Entry 1Q81 (X-ray diffraction, 2.95 A resolution); this record covers chains A and M of the 31 polymer chains in the assembly.

# Chain A
Molecule: 23S ribosomal RNA
Source organism: Haloarcula marismortui
Sequence (2922 nucleotides; numbered 2 to 2923; the number before each row is that of its first residue):
     2 UUGGCUACUA UGCCAGCUGG UGGAUUGCUC GGCUCAGGCG CUGAUGAAGG ACGUGCCAAG
    62 CUGCGAUAAG CCAUGGGGAG CCGCACGGAG GCGAAGAACC AUGGAUUUCC GAAUGAGAAU
   122 CUCUCUAACA AUUGCUUCGC GCAAUGAGGA ACCCCGAGAA CUGAAACAUC UCAGUAUCGG
   182 GAGGAACAGA AAACGCAAUG UGAUGUCGUU AGUAACCGCG AGUGAACGCG AUACAGCCCA
   242 AACCGAAGCC CUCACGGGCA AUGUGGUGUC AGGGCUACCU CUCAUCAGCC GACCGUCUCG
   302 ACGAAGUCUC UUGGAACAGA GCGUGAUACA GGGUGACAAC CCCGUACUCG AGACCAGUAC
   362 GACGUGCGGU AGUGCCAGAG UAGCGGGGGU UGGAUAUCCC UCGCGAAUAA CGCAGGCAUC
   422 GACUGCGAAG GCUAAACACA ACCUGAGACC GAUAGUGAAC AAGUAGUGUG AACGAACGCU
   482 GCAAAGUACC CUCAGAAGGG AGGCGAAAUA GAGCAUGAAA UCAGUUGGCG AUCGAGCGAC
   542 AGGGCAUACA AGGUCCCUCG ACGAAUGACC GACGCGCGAG CGUCCAGUAA GACUCACGGG
   602 AAGCCGAUGU UCUGUCGUAC GUUUUGAAAA ACGAGCCAGG GAGUGUGUCU GCAUGGCAAG
   662 UCUAACCGGA GUAUCCGGGG AGGCACAGGG AAACCGACAU GGCCGCAGGG CUUUGCCCGA
   722 GGGCCGCCGU CUUCAAGGGC GGGGAGCCAU GUGGACACGA CCCGAAUCCG GACGAUCUAC
   782 GCAUGGACAA GAUGAAGCGU GCCGAAAGGC ACGUGGAAGU CUGUUAGAGU UGGUGUCCUA
   842 CAAUACCCUC UCGUGAUCUA UGUGUAGGGG UGAAAGGCCC AUCGAGUCCG GCAACAGCUG
   902 GUUCCAAUCG AAACAUGUCG AAGCAUGACC UCCGCCGAGG UAGUCUGUGA GGUAGAGCGA
   962 CCGAUUGGUG UGUCCGCCUC CGAGAGGAGU CGGCACACCU GUCAAACUCC AAACUUACAG
  1022 ACGCCGUUUG ACGCGGGGAU UCCGGUGCGC GGGGUAAGCC UGUGUACCAG GAGGGGAACA
  1082 ACCCAGAGAU AGGUUAAGGU CCCCAAGUGU GGAUUAAGUG UAAUCCUCUG AAGGUGGUCU
  1142 CGAGCCCUAG ACAGCCGGGA GGUGAGCUUA GAAGCAGCUA CCCUCUAAGA AAAGCGUAAC
  1202 AGCUUACCGG CCGAGGUUUG AGGCGCCCAA AAUGAUCGGG ACUCAAAUCC ACCACCGAGA
  1262 CCUGUCCGUA CCACUCAUAC UGGUAAUCGA GUAGAUUGGC GCUCUAAUUG GAUGGAAGUA
  1322 GGGGUGAAAA CUCCUAUGGA CCGAUUAGUG ACGAAAAUCC UGGCCAUAGU AGCAGCGAUA
  1382 GUCGGGUGAG AACCCCGACG GCCUAAUGGA UAAGGGUUCC UCAGCACUGC UGAUCAGCUG
  1442 AGGGUUAGCC GGUCCUAAGU CAUACCGCAA CUCGACUAUG ACGAAAUGGG AAACGGGUUA
  1502 AUAUUCCCGU GCCACUAUGC AGUGAAAGUU GACGCCCUGG GGUCGAUCAC GCUGGGCAUU
  1562 CGCCCAGUCG AACCGUCCAA CUCCGUGGAA GCCGUAAUGG CAGGAAGCGG ACGAACGGCG
  1622 GCAUAGGGAA ACGUGAUUCA ACCUGGGGCC CAUGAAAAGA CGAGCAUAGU GUCCGUACCG
  1682 AGAACCGACA CAGGUGUCCA UGGCGGCGAA AGCCAAGGCC UGUCGGGAGC AACCAACGUU
  1742 AGGGAAUUCG GCAAGUUAGU CCCGUACCUU CGGAAGAAGG GAUGCCUGCU CCGGAACGGA
  1802 GCAGGUCGCA GUGACUCGGA AGCUCGGACU GUCUAGUAAC AACAUAGGUG ACCGCAAAUC
  1862 CGCAAGGACU CGUACGGUCA CUGAAUCCUG CCCAGUGCAG GUAUCUGAAC ACCUCGUACA
  1922 AGAGGACGAA GGACCUGUCA ACGGCGGGGG UAACUAUGAC CCUCUUAAGG UAGCGUAGUA
  1982 CCUUGCCGCA UCAGUAGCGG CUUGCAUGAA UGGAUUAACC AGAGCUUCAC UGUCCCAACG
  2042 UUGGGCCCGG UGAACUGUAC AUUCCAGUGC GGAGUCUGGA GACACCCAGG GGGAAGCGAA
  2102 GACCCUAUGG AGCUUUACUG CAGGCUGUCG CUGAGACGUG GUCGCCGAUG UGCAGCAUAG
  2162 GUAGGAGACA CUACACAGGU ACCCGCGCUA GCGGGCCACC GAGUCAACAG UGAAAUACUA
  2222 CCCGUCGGUG ACUGCGACUC UCACUCCGGG AGGAGGACAC CGAUAGCCGG GCAGUUUGAC
  2282 UGGGGCGGUA CGCGCUCGAA AAGAUAUCGA GCGCGCCCUA UGGCUAUCUC AGCCGGGACA
  2342 GAGACCCGGC GAAGAGUGCA AGAGCAAAAG AUAGCUUGAC AGUGUUCUUC CCAACGAGGA
  2402 ACGCUGACGC GAAAGCGUGG UCUAGCGAAC CAAUUAGCCU GCUUGAUGCG GGCAAUUGAU
  2462 GACAGAAAAG CUACCCUAGG GAUAACAGAG UCGUCACUCG CAAGAGCACA UAUCGACCGA
  2522 GUGGCUUGCU ACCUCGAUGU CGGUUCCCUC CAUCCUGCCC GUGCAGAAGC GGGCAAGGGU
  2582 GAGGUUGUUC GCCUAUUAAA GGAGGUCGUG AGCUGGGUUU AGACCGUCGU GAGACAGGUC
  2642 GGCUGCUAUC UACUGGGUGU GUAAUGGUGU CUGACAAGAA CGACCGUAUA GUACGAGAGG
  2702 AACUACGGUU GGUGGCCACU GGUGUACCGG UUGUUCGAGA GAGCACGUGC CGGGUAGCCA
  2762 CGCCACACGG GGUAAGAGCU GAACGCAUCU AAGCUCGAAA CCCACUUGGA AAAGAGACAC
  2822 CGCCGAGGUC CCGCGUACAA GACGCGGUCG AUAGACUCGG GGUGUGCGCG UCGAGGUAAC
  2882 GAGACGUUAA GCCCACGAGC ACUAACAGAC CAAAGCCAUC AU
Disordered / not traced: 2-9, 126-127, 715, 971-998, 1560, 1952-1963, 2137-2236, 2339-2343, 2665-2666, 2915-2923
Bound ions: Mg2+ site 1 near G28 (its only coordinating residue here); Na+ site 1: C40, G41; Na+ site 2: G56, A59, G61; Na+ site 3 near G66 (its only coordinating residue here); Mg2+ site 2 near U115 (its only coordinating residue here); Na+ site 4: C141, G142; Na+ site 5 near U146 (its only coordinating residue here); Mg2+ site 3: C162, U2276; K+ site 1: C162, U163, U172; Mg2+ site 4: A165, A167, C168; Na+ site 6: A165, A166; Mg2+ site 5: A166, G219; 63 more Na+ sites not listed; 94 more Mg2+ sites not listed; 1 more K+ sites not listed
Ligand contacts: puromycin-5'-monophosphate (PPU): G2102, A2103, A2486, C2487, U2541, C2542, G2588, C2608, G2618, U2619, U2620
Reported in the primary citation:
  - binding site for minihelix-puromycin: G2588
  - binding site for puromycin-5'-monophosphate: A2486
  - catalytic residues: A2486 (proposed by the authors, not directly observed)

# Chain M
Molecule: 50S ribosomal protein L15P
Source organism: Haloarcula marismortui
UniProt: P12737 (RL15_HALMA); residues 1-164 here = UniProt positions 1-164
Amino-acid sequence (164 residues; numbered 1 to 164; the number before each row is that of its first residue):
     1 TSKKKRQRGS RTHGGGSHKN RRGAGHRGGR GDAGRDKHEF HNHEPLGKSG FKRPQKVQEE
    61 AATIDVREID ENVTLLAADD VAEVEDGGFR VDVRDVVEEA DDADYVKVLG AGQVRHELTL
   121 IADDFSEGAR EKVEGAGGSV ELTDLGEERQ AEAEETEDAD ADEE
Disordered / not traced: 84-88, 151-164
Bound ions: Na+ site 1: Gly14 (shared with A1040(A), A1296(A) of chain A); Na+ site 2: Ala33, Glu39

# How chain A and chain M interact
Pairs across the interface (168):
  G164(A) - Arg30(M)  phosphate contact
  A165(A) - Gly29(M)  phosphate contact
  A165(A) - Arg30(M)  hydrogen bond to the phosphate
  A165(A) - Ala33(M)  phosphate contact
  A166(A) - Gly25(M)  base contact
  A166(A) - Gly28(M)  base contact
  A166(A) - Gly29(M)  base contact
  A166(A) - Ala33(M)  phosphate contact
  A166(A) - Gly34(M)  hydrogen bond to the phosphate
  A166(A) - His38(M)  base contact
  G196(A) - Lys56(M)  hydrogen bond to the sugar
  C197(A) - Lys56(M)  phosphate contact
  U214(A) - Gln55(M)  sugar contact
  A215(A) - Lys52(M)  salt bridge to the phosphate
  A215(A) - Gln55(M)  hydrogen bond to the sugar
  A216(A) - Lys52(M)  salt bridge to the phosphate
  C220(A) - Lys48(M)  sugar contact
  G221(A) - Arg35(M)  phosphate contact
  G221(A) - Leu46(M)  phosphate contact
  G221(A) - Gly47(M)  hydrogen bond to the phosphate
  A222(A) - Asp32(M)  phosphate contact
  A222(A) - Arg35(M)  salt bridge to the phosphate
  G223(A) - Gly31(M)  phosphate contact
  G223(A) - Asp32(M)  hydrogen bond to the phosphate
  G416(A) - Lys56(M)  phosphate contact
  G417(A) - Lys56(M)  salt bridge to the phosphate
  U623(A) - Arg11(M)  hydrogen bond to the phosphate
  U624(A) - Arg11(M)  salt bridge to the phosphate
  U624(A) - His18(M)  salt bridge to the phosphate
  U624(A) - Lys19(M)  hydrogen bond to the phosphate
  U625(A) - Lys19(M)  salt bridge to the phosphate
  G644(A) - Lys4(M)  sugar contact
  G644(A) - Arg8(M)  salt bridge to the phosphate
  G644(A) - Thr12(M)  base contact
  G644(A) - His13(M)  stacking on the base
  G644(A) - Arg21(M)  hydrogen bond to the base
  U645(A) - Lys4(M)  salt bridge to the phosphate
  A688(A) - Asp65(M)  hydrogen bond to the base
  A688(A) - Ala111(M)  base contact
  A692(A) - Gly50(M)  sugar contact
  A692(A) - Phe51(M)  hydrogen bond to the sugar
  A693(A) - Phe51(M)  sugar contact
  A693(A) - Arg53(M)  phosphate contact
  A694(A) - Arg53(M)  salt bridge to the phosphate
  G697(A) - Thr63(M)  base contact
  G697(A) - Lys107(M)  salt bridge to the phosphate
  G697(A) - Leu109(M)  base contact
  G697(A) - Ser126(M)  phosphate contact
  G697(A) - Glu127(M)  hydrogen bond to the phosphate
  A698(A) - Leu109(M)  phosphate contact
  A698(A) - Gly110(M)  hydrogen bond to the phosphate
  A698(A) - Ala111(M)  sugar contact
  A698(A) - Ser126(M)  hydrogen bond to the phosphate
  A698(A) - Gly128(M)  phosphate contact
  C699(A) - Gly110(M)  phosphate contact
  C699(A) - Ala111(M)  phosphate contact
  C699(A) - Gly112(M)  hydrogen bond to the phosphate
  C699(A) - Lys132(M)  salt bridge to the phosphate
  A700(A) - Asp70(M)  hydrogen bond to the base
  A700(A) - Glu71(M)  base contact
  A700(A) - Gly112(M)  phosphate contact
  A700(A) - Gln113(M)  hydrogen bond to the base
  A700(A) - Val114(M)  base contact
  A700(A) - Arg115(M)  hydrogen bond to the base
  U701(A) - Gln113(M)  hydrogen bond to the phosphate
  G745(A) - Arg67(M)  base contact
  G745(A) - Glu71(M)  hydrogen bond to the base
  G754(A) - Lys3(M)  hydrogen bond to the phosphate
  G754(A) - Lys4(M)  salt bridge to the phosphate
  G755(A) - Lys3(M)  salt bridge to the phosphate
  C757(A) - Arg27(M)  phosphate contact
  C757(A) - Gly31(M)  phosphate contact
  A758(A) - Arg27(M)  salt bridge to the phosphate
  A758(A) - Arg30(M)  phosphate contact
  A758(A) - Gly31(M)  hydrogen bond to the phosphate
  C759(A) - Arg30(M)  salt bridge to the phosphate
  A761(A) - Arg30(M)  salt bridge to the phosphate
  C762(A) - Arg21(M)  hydrogen bond to the base
  C896(A) - Arg30(M)  hydrogen bond to the phosphate
  A897(A) - Gly23(M)  phosphate contact
  A897(A) - Ala24(M)  hydrogen bond to the phosphate
  A897(A) - Arg30(M)  salt bridge to the phosphate
  G898(A) - Arg22(M)  phosphate contact
  G898(A) - Gly23(M)  hydrogen bond to the phosphate
  G898(A) - Ala24(M)  hydrogen bond to the phosphate
  G898(A) - Gly25(M)  hydrogen bond to the phosphate
  G898(A) - His26(M)  phosphate contact
  C899(A) - Arg22(M)  salt bridge to the phosphate
  U900(A) - Lys19(M)  salt bridge to the phosphate
  U900(A) - Arg22(M)  salt bridge to the phosphate
  G901(A) - His18(M)  salt bridge to the phosphate
  G901(A) - Lys19(M)  phosphate contact
  G902(A) - Arg11(M)  salt bridge to the phosphate
  G902(A) - His18(M)  salt bridge to the phosphate
  U903(A) - Arg11(M)  salt bridge to the phosphate
  U903(A) - Thr12(M)  base contact
  U903(A) - His13(M)  base contact
  U903(A) - His18(M)  base contact
  U904(A) - Gln7(M)  phosphate contact
  U904(A) - Arg8(M)  hydrogen bond to the base
  U904(A) - Gly9(M)  hydrogen bond to the phosphate
  U904(A) - Ser10(M)  phosphate contact
  U904(A) - Arg11(M)  hydrogen bond to the phosphate
  C905(A) - Lys5(M)  hydrogen bond to the base
  C905(A) - Arg6(M)  base contact
  C905(A) - Arg8(M)  sugar contact
  A907(A) - Arg6(M)  base contact
  G918(A) - His38(M)  hydrogen bond to the base
  G918(A) - Phe40(M)  sugar contact
  U919(A) - Lys37(M)  hydrogen bond to the phosphate
  C920(A) - Lys37(M)  salt bridge to the phosphate
  G924(A) - Gly25(M)  hydrogen bond to the sugar
  G924(A) - His38(M)  base contact
  C925(A) - Gly25(M)  phosphate contact
  C925(A) - His26(M)  salt bridge to the phosphate
  C925(A) - Gly28(M)  sugar contact
  C925(A) - His38(M)  base contact
  C925(A) - Glu39(M)  hydrogen bond to the sugar
  A926(A) - His38(M)  sugar contact
  A926(A) - Glu39(M)  sugar contact
  A926(A) - His41(M)  hydrogen bond to the base
  U927(A) - His41(M)  sugar contact
  U927(A) - Asn42(M)  sugar contact
  G1039(A) - Lys3(M)  sugar contact
  U1041(A) - Gly14(M)  sugar contact
  U1041(A) - Gly15(M)  sugar contact
  U1041(A) - Gly16(M)  phosphate contact
  U1042(A) - Gly16(M)  phosphate contact
  U1042(A) - Ser17(M)  hydrogen bond to the phosphate
  U1042(A) - Asn20(M)  hydrogen bond to the phosphate
  A1294(A) - Gly16(M)  phosphate contact
  G1295(A) - Thr12(M)  hydrogen bond to the phosphate
  G1295(A) - Gly14(M)  hydrogen bond to the phosphate
  G1295(A) - Gly15(M)  hydrogen bond to the phosphate
  G1295(A) - Gly16(M)  hydrogen bond to the phosphate
  A1296(A) - Lys3(M)  salt bridge to the phosphate
  A1296(A) - Gly14(M)  phosphate contact
  U1297(A) - Lys3(M)  salt bridge to the phosphate
  U1298(A) - Arg6(M)  hydrogen bond to the base
  G1299(A) - Arg6(M)  hydrogen bond to the base
  G1300(A) - Thr1(M)  hydrogen bond to the base
  G1302(A) - Lys5(M)  hydrogen bond to the base
  C1353(A) - Lys5(M)  hydrogen bond to the base
  G1354(A) - Lys5(M)  hydrogen bond to the base
  G1354(A) - Arg8(M)  salt bridge to the phosphate
  C2396(A) - Phe40(M)  sugar contact
  A2430(A) - Leu46(M)  sugar contact
  A2430(A) - Gly47(M)  hydrogen bond to the sugar
  C2431(A) - Gly47(M)  phosphate contact
  C2431(A) - Lys48(M)  hydrogen bond to the phosphate
  C2432(A) - Lys48(M)  salt bridge to the phosphate
  U2441(A) - Phe51(M)  sugar contact
  U2441(A) - Arg53(M)  hydrogen bond to the phosphate
  G2442(A) - Arg53(M)  salt bridge to the phosphate
  G2442(A) - Pro54(M)  sugar contact
  G2442(A) - Val57(M)  phosphate contact
  C2443(A) - Pro54(M)  base contact
  C2443(A) - Lys56(M)  hydrogen bond to the phosphate
  C2443(A) - Val57(M)  sugar contact
  U2444(A) - Lys56(M)  salt bridge to the phosphate
  G2452(A) - Phe51(M)  sugar contact
  G2453(A) - Gly50(M)  hydrogen bond to the phosphate
  G2453(A) - Phe51(M)  sugar contact
  C2454(A) - Ser49(M)  phosphate contact
  C2454(A) - Gly50(M)  hydrogen bond to the phosphate
  A2465(A) - Phe40(M)  base contact
  G2466(A) - Lys37(M)  salt bridge to the phosphate
  A2467(A) - Lys37(M)  salt bridge to the phosphate
Also at the interface, not in a pair above, chain A (91 interface residues in all): A226, A686, C687, C696, U753, C906, A1040, C1301, C2440, A2483
Also at the interface, not in a pair above, chain M (73 interface residues in all): Ser2, Asp36, Glu99, Phe125

# Summary
91 residues of chain A face 73 of chain M across their interface, with 55 hydrogen bonds, 35 salt bridges and
1 aromatic stacking contact. Polar contacts include G644(A)-Arg21(M), A688(A)-Asp65(M) and A700(A)-Asp70(M).
Ligands of chain A: puromycin-5'-monophosphate. From the paper: the catalytic residue A2486(A); a binding site
for minihelix-puromycin at G2588(A).
Chain A is 23S ribosomal RNA and chain M is 50S ribosomal protein L15P, both from Haloarcula marismortui; the
structure, Crystal Structure of minihelix with 3' puromycin bound to A-site of the 50S ribosomal subunit, was
determined by X-ray diffraction together with 1Q7Y, 1Q82, 1Q86 and 1M90 from the same study.
